Entry 8FHN (electron microscopy, 3.00 A resolution); this record covers chains B and C of the 3 polymer chains in the assembly.

[Chain B]
Protein: Solute carrier family 12 member 2, Solute carrier family 12 member 3 chimera
From: Danio rerio
UniProtKB: chimeric construct of A0A0G2KTI4, P55017: residues -70 to 131 from A0A0G2KTI4 (S12A2_DANRE) positions 1-202 (UniProt number = residue number + 71); residues 132-1021 from P55017 positions 41-930 (UniProt number = residue number - 91)
Chain sequence (1092 residues; numbered -70 to 1021; the number before each row is that of its first residue; numbers below 1 keep their minus sign (Met-70 is residue -70)):
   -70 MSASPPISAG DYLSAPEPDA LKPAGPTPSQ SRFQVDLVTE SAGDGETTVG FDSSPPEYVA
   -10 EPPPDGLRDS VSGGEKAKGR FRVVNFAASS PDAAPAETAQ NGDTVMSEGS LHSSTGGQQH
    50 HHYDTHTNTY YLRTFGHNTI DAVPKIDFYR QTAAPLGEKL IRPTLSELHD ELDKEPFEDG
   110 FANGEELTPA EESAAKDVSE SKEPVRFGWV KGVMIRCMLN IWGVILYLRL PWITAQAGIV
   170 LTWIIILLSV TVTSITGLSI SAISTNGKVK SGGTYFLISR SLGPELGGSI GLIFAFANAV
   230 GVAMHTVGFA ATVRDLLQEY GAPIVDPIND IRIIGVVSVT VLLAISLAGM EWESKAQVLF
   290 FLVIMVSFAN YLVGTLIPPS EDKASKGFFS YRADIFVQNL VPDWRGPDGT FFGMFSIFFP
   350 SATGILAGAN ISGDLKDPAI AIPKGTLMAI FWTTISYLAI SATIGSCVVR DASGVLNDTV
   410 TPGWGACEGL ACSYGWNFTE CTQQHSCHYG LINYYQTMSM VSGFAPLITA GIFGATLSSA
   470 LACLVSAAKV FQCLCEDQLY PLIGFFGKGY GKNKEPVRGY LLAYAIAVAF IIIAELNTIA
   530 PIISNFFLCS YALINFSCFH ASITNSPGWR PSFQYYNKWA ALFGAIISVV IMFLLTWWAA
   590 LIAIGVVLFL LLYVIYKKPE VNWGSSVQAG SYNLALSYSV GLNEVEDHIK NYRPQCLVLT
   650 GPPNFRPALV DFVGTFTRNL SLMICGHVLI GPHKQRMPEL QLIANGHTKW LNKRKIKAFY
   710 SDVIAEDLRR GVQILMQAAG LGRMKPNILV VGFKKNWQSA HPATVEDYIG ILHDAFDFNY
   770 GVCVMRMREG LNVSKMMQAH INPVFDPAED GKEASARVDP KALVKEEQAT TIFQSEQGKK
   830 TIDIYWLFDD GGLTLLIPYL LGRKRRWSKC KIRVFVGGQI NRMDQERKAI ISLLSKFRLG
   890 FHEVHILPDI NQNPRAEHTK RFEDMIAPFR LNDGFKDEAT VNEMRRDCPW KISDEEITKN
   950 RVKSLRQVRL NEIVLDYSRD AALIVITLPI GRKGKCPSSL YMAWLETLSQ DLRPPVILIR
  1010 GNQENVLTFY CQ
Not modelled in the structure: -70 to 130, 606-619, 785-814
Disulfides: Cys416-Cys421, Cys430-Cys436
Differences from the reference sequence: conflict Lys5 (Glu76 in A0A0G2KTI4), Gly264 (Ala in P55017); engineered mutation Ala240 (Glu in P55017)
Ligand contacts:
  - ATP (adenosine-5'-triphosphate): Leu648, Thr649, Gly650, Arg655, Leu658, Gly675, His676, Val677, Ile679, Leu717, Val740, Gly741, Phe742, Lys743, Lys744, Asn745, Tyr757, Leu780, Asn781, Lys784
  - Polythiazide (XZF): Asn149, Phe223, Asn227, Met233, His234, Pro349, Thr352, Gly353, Leu355, Ala356, Asn359, Ala471, Cys472, Ser475, Ala529, Ile532, Ser533, Phe536, Tyr540
Reported in the primary citation:
  - disease-associated variants - R145C, C421R, C430G, K478E, R1009Q, N1014K (citing earlier work)
  - binding site for ATP: Arg655, Leu717
  - specificity-determining residues: His234 (by similarity / conservation)
  - binding site for Polythiazide: Asn149, Phe223, Asn227, Met233, His234, Pro349, Thr352, Ala356, Asn359, Cys472, Ala529, Ile532, Ser533, Phe536, Tyr540
  - mutagenesis - N149A, F223A, N227A (1,000-fold): decreased binding to Polythiazide
  - mutagenesis - R145A, R158A, K478A, N526A: decreased expression

[Chain C]
Protein: Solute carrier family 12 member 2, Solute carrier family 12 member 3 chimera
From: Danio rerio
UniProtKB: chimeric construct of A0A0G2KTI4, P55017: residues 1-202 from A0A0G2KTI4 (S12A2_DANRE) positions 1-202 (same numbers); residues 203-1092 from P55017 positions 41-930 (UniProt number = residue number - 162)
Chain sequence (1092 residues; each row starts with the number of its first residue):
     1 MSASPPISAG DYLSAPEPDA LKPAGPTPSQ SRFQVDLVTE SAGDGETTVG FDSSPPEYVA
    61 EPPPDGLRDS VSGGEKAKGR FRVVNFAASS PDAAPAETAQ NGDTVMSEGS LHSSTGGQQH
   121 HHYDTHTNTY YLRTFGHNTI DAVPKIDFYR QTAAPLGEKL IRPTLSELHD ELDKEPFEDG
   181 FANGEELTPA EESAAKDVSE SKEPVRFGWV KGVMIRCMLN IWGVILYLRL PWITAQAGIV
   241 LTWIIILLSV TVTSITGLSI SAISTNGKVK SGGTYFLISR SLGPELGGSI GLIFAFANAV
   301 GVAMHTVGFA ATVRDLLQEY GAPIVDPIND IRIIGVVSVT VLLAISLAGM EWESKAQVLF
   361 FLVIMVSFAN YLVGTLIPPS EDKASKGFFS YRADIFVQNL VPDWRGPDGT FFGMFSIFFP
   421 SATGILAGAN ISGDLKDPAI AIPKGTLMAI FWTTISYLAI SATIGSCVVR DASGVLNDTV
   481 TPGWGACEGL ACSYGWNFTE CTQQHSCHYG LINYYQTMSM VSGFAPLITA GIFGATLSSA
   541 LACLVSAAKV FQCLCEDQLY PLIGFFGKGY GKNKEPVRGY LLAYAIAVAF IIIAELNTIA
   601 PIISNFFLCS YALINFSCFH ASITNSPGWR PSFQYYNKWA ALFGAIISVV IMFLLTWWAA
   661 LIAIGVVLFL LLYVIYKKPE VNWGSSVQAG SYNLALSYSV GLNEVEDHIK NYRPQCLVLT
   721 GPPNFRPALV DFVGTFTRNL SLMICGHVLI GPHKQRMPEL QLIANGHTKW LNKRKIKAFY
   781 SDVIAEDLRR GVQILMQAAG LGRMKPNILV VGFKKNWQSA HPATVEDYIG ILHDAFDFNY
   841 GVCVMRMREG LNVSKMMQAH INPVFDPAED GKEASARVDP KALVKEEQAT TIFQSEQGKK
   901 TIDIYWLFDD GGLTLLIPYL LGRKRRWSKC KIRVFVGGQI NRMDQERKAI ISLLSKFRLG
   961 FHEVHILPDI NQNPRAEHTK RFEDMIAPFR LNDGFKDEAT VNEMRRDCPW KISDEEITKN
  1021 RVKSLRQVRL NEIVLDYSRD AALIVITLPI GRKGKCPSSL YMAWLETLSQ DLRPPVILIR
  1081 GNQENVLTFY CQ
Not modelled in the structure: 1-137, 153-158, 173-1092
Differences from the reference sequence: conflict Lys76 (Glu in A0A0G2KTI4), Gly335 (Ala264 in P55017); engineered mutation Ala311 (Glu240 in P55017)
Reported in the primary citation:
  - binding site for ATP: Leu717
  - post-translational modification sites: Thr139 (citing earlier work)
  - binding site for Polythiazide: Ala356, Ile532

[Chain B / chain C interface]
Residue-residue contacts - 44 pairs, chain B then chain C:
  His762(B) - His169(C)  hydrogen bond
  Phe765(B) - Leu165(C)
  Phe765(B) - His169(C)
  Asp766(B) - His169(C)  salt bridge
  Asn768(B) - Leu165(C)
  Trp835(B) - Pro144(C)  hydrophobic
  Trp835(B) - Tyr149(C)
  Leu836(B) - Val143(C)
  Leu836(B) - Pro144(C)
  Phe837(B) - Asp141(C)
  Phe837(B) - Ala142(C)
  Asp838(B) - Ala142(C)  hydrogen bond (backbone-backbone)
  Asp838(B) - Pro144(C)
  Asp838(B) - Phe148(C)
  Asp838(B) - Tyr149(C)  hydrogen bond
  Asp838(B) - Arg162(C)  salt bridge
  Gly840(B) - Tyr149(C)
  Gly840(B) - Arg162(C)
  Leu882(B) - Ile146(C)  hydrophobic
  Phe886(B) - Tyr149(C)  hydrophobic
  Ile979(B) - Leu165(C)  hydrophobic
  Gly980(B) - His169(C)
  Arg981(B) - Thr139(C)  hydrogen bond
  Arg981(B) - Glu167(C)  hydrogen bond (side chain-backbone)
  Arg981(B) - Leu168(C)
  Arg981(B) - His169(C)
  Arg981(B) - Asp170(C)  hydrogen bond (side chain-backbone)
  Arg981(B) - Leu172(C)
  Lys982(B) - His169(C)  hydrogen bond (backbone-backbone)
  Lys982(B) - Asp170(C)  salt bridge
  Lys982(B) - Glu171(C)
  Arg1009(B) - Asp141(C)  salt bridge
  Asn1011(B) - Leu165(C)
  Gln1012(B) - Arg162(C)
  Gln1012(B) - Pro163(C)  hydrogen bond (side chain-backbone)
  Gln1012(B) - Leu165(C)
  Gln1012(B) - Leu168(C)
  Asn1014(B) - Phe148(C)
  Asn1014(B) - Tyr149(C)
  Asn1014(B) - Arg162(C)  hydrogen bond
  Phe1018(B) - Ile146(C)  hydrophobic
  Phe1018(B) - Tyr149(C)  hydrophobic
  Tyr1019(B) - Arg150(C)
  Tyr1019(B) - Gln151(C)  hydrogen bond (side chain-backbone)
Other interface residues (no listed pair), chain B (25 interface residues in all): Tyr769, Asp839, Gly841, Leu1016
Other interface residues (no listed pair), chain C (21 interface residues in all): Lys145, Thr164
Interface features reported in the paper:
  - residue pairs: Asp838(B)-Arg162(C), Asn1014(B)-Arg162(C)
  - interface residues, chain C: Asp141(C), Pro144(C), Tyr149(C), Arg162(C), Leu165(C), His169(C)

[Summary]
25 residues of chain B face 21 of chain C across their interface, with 10 hydrogen bonds and 4 salt bridges.
Among the polar pairs are Asp766(B)-His169(C), Asp838(B)-Arg162(C) and Lys982(B)-Asp170(C). The paper
describes contacts between Asp838(B) and Arg162(C) and Asn1014(B) and Arg162(C). From the paper: a binding
site for Polythiazide at Asn149(B), Phe223(B) and Ala356(C) among others; R145A, R158A and K478A of chain B,
among others, reduce expression; 7 substitutions were tested in all.
Both chains are Solute carrier family 12 member 2, Solute carrier family 12 member 3 chimera (Danio rerio).
Entry 8FHN (Cryo-EM structure of human NCC (class 2)) was determined by electron microscopy (same publication
as 8FHO, 8FHP, 8FHQ, 8FHR and 8FHT).
